7CBM - chains B and DF of the 40 polymer chains in the assembly; structure by electron microscopy, 3.20 A resolution.

Chain B:
Name: Flagellar basal-body rod protein FlgG
Source organism: Salmonella typhimurium (strain LT2 / SGSC1412 / ATCC 700720)
UniProt: P0A1J3 (FLGG_SALTY); residue numbers follow UniProt; this construct covers 1-260
Amino-acid sequence (260 residues; numbered 1 to 260; the number before each row is that of its first residue):
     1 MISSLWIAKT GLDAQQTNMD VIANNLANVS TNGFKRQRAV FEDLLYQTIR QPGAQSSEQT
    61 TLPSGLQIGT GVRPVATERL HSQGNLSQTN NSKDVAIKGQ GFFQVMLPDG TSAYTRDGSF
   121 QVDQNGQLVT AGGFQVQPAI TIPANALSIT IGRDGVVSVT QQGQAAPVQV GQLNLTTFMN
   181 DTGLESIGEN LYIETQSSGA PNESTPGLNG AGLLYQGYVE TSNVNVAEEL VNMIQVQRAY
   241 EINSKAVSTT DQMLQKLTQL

Chain DF:
Name: Flagellar hook protein FlgE
Source organism: Salmonella typhimurium (strain LT2 / SGSC1412 / ATCC 700720)
UniProt: P0A1J1 (FLGE_SALTY); numbering as in UniProt (aligned over 1-403)
Amino-acid sequence (403 residues; numbered 1 to 403; the number before each row is that of its first residue):
     1 MSFSQAVSGL NAAATNLDVI GNNIANSATY GFKSGTASFA DMFAGSKVGL GVKVAGITQD
    61 FTDGTTTNTG RGLDVAISQN GFFRLVDSNG SVFYSRNGQF KLDENRNLVN MQGMQLTGYP
   121 ATGTPPTIQQ GANPAPITIP NTLMAAKSTT TASMQINLNS TDPVPSKTPF SVSDADSYNK
   181 KGTVTVYDSQ GNAHDMNVYF VKTKDNEWAV YTHDSSDPAA TAPTTASTTL KFNENGILES
   241 GGTVNITTGT INGATAATFS LSFLNSMQQN TGANNIVATN QNGYKPGDLV SYQINNDGTV
   301 VGNYSNEQEQ VLGQIVLANF ANNEGLASQG DNVWAATQAS GVALLGTAGS GNFGKLTNGA
   361 LEASNVDLSK ELVNMIVAQR NYQSNAQTIK TQDQILNTLV NLR
Disordered / not traced: 1, 403

Chain B / chain DF interface:
Contacting residue pairs (14):
  Lys98(B) - Gly330(DF)
  Arg153(B) - Gln112(DF)  hydrogen bond (side chain-backbone)
  Gly207(B) - Asn89(DF)  hydrogen bond (backbone-side chain)
  Leu208(B) - Asn89(DF)
  Ala227(B) - Tyr382(DF)
  Val231(B) - Leu10(DF)  hydrophobic
  Val231(B) - Ile389(DF)  hydrophobic
  Gln235(B) - Phe3(DF)
  Arg238(B) - Asp393(DF)  salt bridge
  Arg238(B) - Leu396(DF)
  Arg238(B) - Asn397(DF)
  Glu241(B) - Val400(DF)
  Ile242(B) - Val400(DF)  hydrophobic
  Lys245(B) - Val400(DF)
Also at the interface, not in a pair above, chain B (13 interface residues in all): Pro206, Ile234
Also at the interface, not in a pair above, chain DF (12 interface residues in all): Val7

Summary:
13 residues of chain B face 12 of chain DF across their interface; the contacts include 2 hydrogen bonds and 1
salt bridge. Polar pairs include Arg238(B)-Asp393(DF), Arg153(B)-Gln112(DF) and Gly207(B)-Asn89(DF).
Chain B is Flagellar basal-body rod protein FlgG and chain DF is Flagellar hook protein FlgE, both from
Salmonella typhimurium (strain LT2 / SGSC1412 / ATCC 700720); the structure, Cryo-EM structure of the
flagellar distal rod with partial hook from Salmonella, was determined by electron microscopy together with
7CBL, 7CG0, 7CG4, 7CGO, 7E80, 7E81 and 7E82 from the same study.
